Entry 8JNE (electron microscopy, 4.68 A resolution (low resolution: residue-level contacts below are approximate; hydrogen-bond / salt-bridge calls are withheld)); this record covers chains D and J of the 20 polymer chains in the assembly.

[Chain D]
Protein: Histone H2B type 1-J
Source organism: Homo sapiens
UniProtKB: P06899 (H2B1J_HUMAN); residues 0-125 here correspond to UniProt positions 1-126 (UniProt number = residue number + 1)
Chain sequence (129 residues; row label = number of the first residue in the row; numbers below 1 keep their minus sign (Gly-3 is residue -3)):
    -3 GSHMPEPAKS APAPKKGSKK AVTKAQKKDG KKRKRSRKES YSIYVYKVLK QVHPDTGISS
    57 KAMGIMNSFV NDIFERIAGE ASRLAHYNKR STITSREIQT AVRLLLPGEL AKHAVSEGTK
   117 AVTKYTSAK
Not modelled in the structure: -3 to 31, 124-125
Construct notes: expression tag (-3 to -1)
Curated features (UniProtKB/Swiss-Prot):
  - modified residue: Pro1 (N-acetylproline), Glu2 (ADP-ribosyl glutamic acid), Lys5 (N6-(2-hydroxyisobutyryl)lysine), Ser6 (ADP-ribosylserine), Lys11 (N6-(beta-hydroxybutyryl)lysine), Lys12 (N6-(2-hydroxyisobutyryl)lysine), Ser14 (Phosphoserine), Lys15 (N6-acetyllysine), Lys16 (N6-(beta-hydroxybutyryl)lysine), Lys20 (N6-(2-hydroxyisobutyryl)lysine), Lys23 (N6-(2-hydroxyisobutyryl)lysine), Lys24 (N6-(2-hydroxyisobutyryl)lysine), Lys34 (N6-(2-hydroxyisobutyryl)lysine), Glu35 (PolyADP-ribosyl glutamic acid), Ser36 (Phosphoserine), Lys43 (N6-(2-hydroxyisobutyryl)lysine), Lys46 (N6-(2-hydroxyisobutyryl)lysine), Lys57 (N6,N6-dimethyllysine), Arg79 (Dimethylated arginine), Lys85 (N6,N6,N6-trimethyllysine) and 6 more in UniProt
  - glycosylation: Ser112 (O-linked (GlcNAc) serine)
  - cross-link (Glycyl lysine isopeptide (Lys-Gly)): Lys5 (interchain with G-Cter in SUMO2), Lys20 (interchain with G-Cter in SUMO2), Lys34 (interchain with G-Cter in ubiquitin), Lys120 (interchain with G-Cter in ubiquitin)

[Chain J]
Molecule: 153-nt DNA strand
Source organism: synthetic construct
Sequence (153 nucleotides; each row starts with the number of its first residue):
     1 TGGCCGTTTT CGTTGTTTTT TTCTGTCTCG TGCCTGGTGT CTTGGGTGTA ATCCCCTTGG
    61 CGGTTAAAAC GCGGGGGACA GCGCGTACGT GCGTTTAAGC GGTGCTAGAG CTGTCTACGA
   121 CCAATTGAGC GGCCTCGGCA CCGGGATTCT GAT

[Interface between chain D and chain J]
Contacting residue pairs - 13 pairs, chain D then chain J:
  Arg33(D) with DG36(J)
  Glu35(D) with DG36(J)
  Tyr42(D) with DT28(J)
  Gly53(D) with DT28(J)
  Ile54(D) with DT28(J)
  Ser56(D) with DC27(J)
  Lys85(D) with DT47(J)
  Arg86(D) with DT47(J); DG48(J)
  Ser87(D) with DG46(J); DT47(J)
  Thr88(D) with DG46(J); DT47(J)
Also at the interface, not in a pair above, chain D (11 interface residues in all): Ser55
Also at the interface, not in a pair above, chain J (7 interface residues in all): DT35

[Summary]
11 residues of chain D face 7 of chain J across their interface.
Chain D is Histone H2B type 1-J (Homo sapiens) and chain J is a 153-nt DNA strand (synthetic construct); the
structure, The cryo-EM structure of the decameric RAD51 ring bound to the nucleosome without the linker DNA
..., was determined by electron microscopy together with 8JND, 8JNF, 8XBT, 8XBU and 8XBW from the same study.
